Entry 1LYX (X-ray diffraction, 1.90 A resolution); this record covers chain A.

Chain A:
Molecule: Triosephosphate Isomerase
Organism: Plasmodium falciparum
Notes: EC 5.3.1.1
Reference sequence: Q07412 (TPIS_PLAFA); residue numbers follow UniProt; this construct covers 1-248
Sequence (248 residues; row label = number of the first residue in the row):
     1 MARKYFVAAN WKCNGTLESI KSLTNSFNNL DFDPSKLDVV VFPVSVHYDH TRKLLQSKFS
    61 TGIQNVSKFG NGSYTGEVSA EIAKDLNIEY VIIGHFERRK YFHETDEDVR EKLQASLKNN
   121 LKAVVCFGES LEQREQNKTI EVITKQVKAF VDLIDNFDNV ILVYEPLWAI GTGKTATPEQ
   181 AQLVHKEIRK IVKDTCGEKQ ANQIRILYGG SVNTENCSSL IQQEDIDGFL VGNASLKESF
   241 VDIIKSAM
Not modelled in the structure: 1-2
Sequence notes: conflict Val163 (Ala in Q07412)
Small-molecule neighbours: 2-phosphoglycolic acid (PGA): Asn10, Lys12, His95, Glu165, Ala169, Ile170, Gly171, Gly209, Gly210, Ser211, Val212, Leu230, Val231, Gly232, Asn233

In short:
Chain A binds 2-phosphoglycolic acid.
Chain A is Triosephosphate Isomerase (Plasmodium falciparum); the structure, Plasmodium Falciparum
Triosephosphate Isomerase (PfTIM)-Phosphoglycolate complex, was determined by X-ray diffraction (same
publication as 1LZO).
